Entry 7CKZ (electron microscopy, 3.10 A resolution); this record covers chains A and N of the 5 polymer chains in the assembly.

# Chain A
Molecule: Guanine nucleotide-binding protein G(s) subunit alpha isoforms short
From: Homo sapiens
Reference sequence: P63092 (GNAS2_HUMAN); residue numbers follow UniProt; this construct covers 1-394
Amino-acid sequence (394 residues; numbered 1 to 394; the number before each row is that of its first residue):
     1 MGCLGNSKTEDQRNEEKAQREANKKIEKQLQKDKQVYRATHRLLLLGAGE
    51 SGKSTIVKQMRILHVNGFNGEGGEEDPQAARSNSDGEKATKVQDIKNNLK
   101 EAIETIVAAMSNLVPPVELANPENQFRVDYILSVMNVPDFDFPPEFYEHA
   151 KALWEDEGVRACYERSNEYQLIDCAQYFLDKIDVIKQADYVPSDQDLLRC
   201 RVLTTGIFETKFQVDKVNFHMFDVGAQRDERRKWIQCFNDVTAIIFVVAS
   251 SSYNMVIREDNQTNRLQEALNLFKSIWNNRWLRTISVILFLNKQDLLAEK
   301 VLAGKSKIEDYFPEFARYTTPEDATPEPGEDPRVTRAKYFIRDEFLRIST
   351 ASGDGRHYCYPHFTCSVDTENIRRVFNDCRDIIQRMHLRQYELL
Disordered / not traced: 1-10, 64-204, 256-262
Sequence notes: engineered mutation Thr205 (Ser in P63092), Ala226 (Gly in P63092), Ser366 (Ala in P63092)

# Chain N
Molecule: Nanobody 35
From: Lama glama
Notes: antibody fragment or engineered binder
Amino-acid sequence (156 residues; row label = number of the first residue in the row; numbers below 1 keep their minus sign (Met-21 is residue -21)):
   -21 MKYLLPTAAAGLLLLAAQPAMAQVQLQESGGGLVQPGGSLRLSCAASGFT
    29 FSNYKMNWVRQAPGKGLEWVSDISQSGASISYTGSVKGRFTISRDNAKNT
    79 LYLQMNSLKPEDTAVYYCARCPAPFTRDCFDVTSTTYAYRGQGTQVTVSS
   129 HHHHHH
Disordered / not traced: -21 to 0, 129-134
Disulfide bonds: Cys22-Cys96, Cys99-Cys107

# How chain A and chain N interact
Contacting residue pairs - 35 pairs, chain A then chain N:
  Arg228(A) - Thr114(N)
  Asp229(A) - Thr111(N)
  Asp229(A) - Ser112(N)  hydrogen bond (side chain-backbone)
  Asp229(A) - Thr113(N)
  Glu230(A) - Thr111(N)
  Glu230(A) - Thr114(N)
  Glu230(A) - Tyr115(N)
  Glu230(A) - Ala116(N)
  Arg231(A) - Phe108(N)
  Arg232(A) - Pro100(N)
  Arg232(A) - Phe108(N)
  Arg232(A) - Tyr115(N)
  Ile235(A) - Phe108(N)  hydrophobic
  Thr263(A) - Glu46(N)
  Asn264(A) - Thr61(N)  hydrogen bond
  Gln267(A) - Trp47(N)
  Gln267(A) - Thr61(N)
  Gln267(A) - Gly62(N)
  Asn271(A) - Trp47(N)
  Leu272(A) - Phe108(N)  hydrophobic
  Lys274(A) - Ser59(N)
  Ser275(A) - Asp106(N)
  Ser275(A) - Cys107(N)
  Ser275(A) - Phe108(N)
  Asn278(A) - Arg105(N)
  Asn278(A) - Asp106(N)
  Asn279(A) - Asp106(N)  hydrogen bond
  Asn279(A) - Phe108(N)
  Asp310(A) - Ser63(N)
  Tyr311(A) - Gly62(N)
  Tyr311(A) - Ser63(N)
  Phe312(A) - Gly62(N)
  Pro313(A) - Gly62(N)
  Pro313(A) - Lys65(N)
  Glu314(A) - Lys65(N)  salt bridge
Other interface residues (no listed pair), chain A (24 interface residues in all): Met255, Glu268, Ile276, Arg280
Other interface residues (no listed pair), chain N (22 interface residues in all): Lys43, Tyr60, Val110, Tyr117

# In short
24 residues of chain A and 22 residues of chain N are in contact; the contacts include 3 hydrogen bonds and 1
salt bridge. Among the polar pairs are Glu314(A)-Lys65(N), Asp229(A)-Ser112(N) and Asn264(A)-Thr61(N).
Chain A is Guanine nucleotide-binding protein G(s) subunit alpha isoforms short (Homo sapiens) and chain N is
Nanobody 35 (Lama glama); the structure, Cryo-EM structure of Dopamine and LY3154207 bound dopamine receptor
DRD1-Gs signaling complex, was determined by electron microscopy (same publication as 7CKW, 7CKX, 7CKY and
7CRH).
